Entry 7V01 (electron microscopy, 3.67 A resolution); this record covers chains K and U of the 10 polymer chains in the assembly.

# Chain K
Name: CRISPR system Cms protein Csm2
Organism: Staphylococcus epidermidis RP62A
UniProtKB: Q5HK90 (Q5HK90_STAEQ); residues 14-141 here correspond to UniProt positions 1-128 (UniProt number = residue number - 13)
Sequence (128 residues; each row starts with the number of its first residue):
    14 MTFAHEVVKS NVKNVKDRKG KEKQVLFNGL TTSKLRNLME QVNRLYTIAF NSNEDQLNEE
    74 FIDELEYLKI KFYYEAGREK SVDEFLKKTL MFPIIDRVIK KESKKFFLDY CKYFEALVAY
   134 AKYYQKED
Unresolved in the structure: 28-36, 140-141

# Chain U
Molecule: 37-nt RNA strand
Notes: fragment: CRISPR self RNA target
Sequence (37 nucleotides; numbered 0 to 36; the number before each row is that of its first residue; numbering starts at 0):
     0 ACUGAUGAUU UAUAUACUUC GGCAUACGUG UUCUCGU
Unresolved in the structure: 0-6, 23, 33-36

# Chain K / chain U interface
Pairs across the interface (17; chain K residue first):
  Thr44(K) - U14(U)  sugar contact
  Thr44(K) - A15(U)  phosphate contact
  Thr45(K) - A15(U)  phosphate contact
  Thr45(K) - C16(U)  phosphate contact
  Ser46(K) - U14(U)  hydrogen bond to the phosphate
  Ser46(K) - A15(U)  hydrogen bond to the phosphate
  Lys47(K) - U14(U)  phosphate contact
  Arg49(K) - U17(U)  base contact
  Met52(K) - U17(U)  base contact
  Glu53(K) - U17(U)  base contact
  Tyr87(K) - A11(U)  hydrogen bond to the sugar
  Tyr87(K) - U12(U)  hydrogen bond to the phosphate
  Arg91(K) - U12(U)  salt bridge to the phosphate
  Arg91(K) - A13(U)  salt bridge to the phosphate
  Lys135(K) - C16(U)  salt bridge to the phosphate
  Lys135(K) - U17(U)  salt bridge to the phosphate
  Gln138(K) - C16(U)  phosphate contact
Interface residues without a listed pair, chain K (12 interface residues in all): Asn50

# Overview
The interface between chain K and chain U involves 12 residues on one side and 7 on the other; the contacts
include 4 hydrogen bonds and 4 salt bridges. Polar pairs include Tyr87(K)-A11(U), Ser46(K)-U14(U) and
Ser46(K)-A15(U).
Here chain K is CRISPR system Cms protein Csm2 (Staphylococcus epidermidis RP62A) and chain U is a 37-nt RNA
strand. Entry 7V01 (Staphylococcus epidermidis RP62a CRISPR short effector complex with self RNA target and
ATP) was determined by electron microscopy (same publication as 7UZW, 7UZX, 7UZY, 7UZZ, 7V00 and 7V02).
